2RH7 - chains A and B; structure by X-ray diffraction, 1.50 A resolution.

[Chain A (and B)]
Molecule: Green fluorescent protein
From: Renilla reniformis
Notes: chain B of this document is another copy of the same molecule, construct and numbering; everything in this record applies to it too
Reference sequence: Q963I9 (Q963I9_RENRE); aligned to UniProt positions 1-233 over residues 1-233
Chain sequence (239 residues; each row starts with the number of its first residue; note: 2 numbers in that range are skipped by the numbering (no residue carries them; nothing is unmodelled there)):
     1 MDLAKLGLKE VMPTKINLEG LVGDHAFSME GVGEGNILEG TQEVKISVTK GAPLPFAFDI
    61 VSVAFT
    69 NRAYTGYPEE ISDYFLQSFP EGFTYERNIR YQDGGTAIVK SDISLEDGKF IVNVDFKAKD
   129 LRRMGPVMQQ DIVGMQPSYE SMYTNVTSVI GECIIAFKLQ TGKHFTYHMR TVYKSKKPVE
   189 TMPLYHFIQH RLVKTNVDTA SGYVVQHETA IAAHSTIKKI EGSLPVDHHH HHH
Unresolved in the structure: 1-6, 115, 206-210, 227-241 (chain B: 1-6, 206-210, 227-241)
Construct notes: chromophore (66, 66, 66); expression tag (234-241)
Modified residues: T66 ({2-[(1R,2R)-1-amino-2-hydroxypropyl]-4-(4-hydroxybenzylidene)-5-oxo-4,5-dihydro-1H-imidazol-1-yl}acetic acid; CRO)

[Chain A / chain B interface]
Residue-residue contacts - 50 pairs, chain A then chain B:
  Q100(A) with R178(B)
  Q144(A) with Y193(B)
  P145(A) with Y193(B), hydrogen bond (backbone-side chain); F195(B); S223(B)
  S146(A) with F195(B)
  Y147(A) with Y147(B), hydrophobic; F195(B), hydrophobic
  Y151(A) with K171(B); H172(B); T174(B)
  T152(A) with K171(B), hydrogen bond (backbone-side chain)
  N153(A) with K171(B)
  E160(A) with I162(B); T174(B), hydrogen bond
  I162(A) with E160(B); C161(B), hydrophobic; I162(B), hydrophobic; H176(B)
  A164(A) with Y193(B), hydrophobic
  K171(A) with Y151(B); T152(B), hydrogen bond (side chain-backbone); N153(B), hydrogen bond
  H172(A) with Y151(B); Y193(B)
  T174(A) with Y151(B); E160(B), hydrogen bond; R178(B), hydrogen bond
  H176(A) with I162(B)
  Y193(A) with Q144(B); A164(B); H172(B)
  F195(A) with P145(B); Y147(B), hydrophobic
  Q197(A) with S223(B), hydrogen bond; T224(B), hydrogen bond; I225(B)
  H198(A) with I225(B)
  R199(A) with S223(B); I225(B), hydrogen bond (side chain-backbone); K226(B)
  T217(A) with I225(B)
  S223(A) with P145(B); Q197(B), hydrogen bond; R199(B)
  T224(A) with Q197(B), hydrogen bond
  I225(A) with Q197(B); H198(B); R199(B), hydrogen bond (backbone-side chain); T217(B)
Interface residues without a listed pair, chain A (27 interface residues in all): S149, C161, K226
Interface residues without a listed pair, chain B (29 interface residues in all): Q100, S146, S149, I219

[Summary]
The interface between chain A and chain B involves 27 residues on one side and 29 on the other, with 13
hydrogen bonds. Polar pairs include P145(A)-Y193(B), T152(A)-K171(B) and E160(A)-T174(B).
Chain A and chain B are both Green fluorescent protein (Renilla reniformis); the structure, Crystal Structures
of the Luciferase and Green Fluorescent Protein from Renilla Reniformis, was determined by X-ray diffraction
(same publication as 2PSD, 2PSH, 2PSJ, 2PSE and 2PSF).
